Entry 8UH2 (electron microscopy, 3.59 A resolution); this record covers chains G and H of the 6 polymer chains in the assembly.

[Chain G]
Name: Complement C3 beta chain
From: Homo sapiens
UniProt: P01024 (CO3_HUMAN); residues 1-642 here correspond to UniProt positions 23-664 (UniProt number = residue number + 22)
Amino-acid sequence (642 residues; each row starts with the number of its first residue):
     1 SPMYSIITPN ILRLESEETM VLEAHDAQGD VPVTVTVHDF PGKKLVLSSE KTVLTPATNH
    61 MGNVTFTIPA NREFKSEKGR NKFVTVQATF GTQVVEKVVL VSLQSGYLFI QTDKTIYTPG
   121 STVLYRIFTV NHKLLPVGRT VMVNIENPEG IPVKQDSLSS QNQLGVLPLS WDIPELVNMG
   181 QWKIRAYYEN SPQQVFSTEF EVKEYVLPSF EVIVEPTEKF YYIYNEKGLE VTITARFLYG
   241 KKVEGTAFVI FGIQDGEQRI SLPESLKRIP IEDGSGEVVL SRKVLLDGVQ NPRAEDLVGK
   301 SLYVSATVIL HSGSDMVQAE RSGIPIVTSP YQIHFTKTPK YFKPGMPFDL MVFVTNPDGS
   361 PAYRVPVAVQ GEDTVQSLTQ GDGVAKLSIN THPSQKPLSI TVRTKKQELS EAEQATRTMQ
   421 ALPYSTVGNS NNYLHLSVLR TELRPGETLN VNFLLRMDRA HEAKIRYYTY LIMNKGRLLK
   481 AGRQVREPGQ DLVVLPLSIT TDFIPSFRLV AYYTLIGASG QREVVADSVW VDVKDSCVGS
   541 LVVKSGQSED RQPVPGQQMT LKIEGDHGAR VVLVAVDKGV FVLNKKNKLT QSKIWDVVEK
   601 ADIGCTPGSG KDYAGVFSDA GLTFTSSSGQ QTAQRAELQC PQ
Swiss-Prot annotation at these positions:
  - site: Ser519, Gly520 (Microbial infection: Cleavage)
  - modified residue (Phosphoserine): Ser16, Ser48, Ser275, Ser281
  - glycosylation: Asn63 (N-linked (GlcNAc...) asparagine)
Disulfide bonds: Cys605-Cys640
Covalent attachments: N-acetylglucosamine (NAG) linked to Asn63

[Chain H]
Name: Complement C3b alpha' chain
From: Homo sapiens
UniProt: P01024 (CO3_HUMAN); residues 727-1641 here correspond to UniProt positions 749-1663 (UniProt number = residue number + 22)
Amino-acid sequence (915 residues; numbered 727 to 1641; the number before each row is that of its first residue):
   727 SNLDEDIIAE ENIVSRSEFP ESWLWNVEDL KEPPKNGIST KLMNIFLKDS ITTWEILAVS
   787 MSDKKGICVA DPFEVTVMQD FFIDLRLPYS VVRNEQVEIR AVLYNYRQNQ ELKVRVELLH
   847 NPAFCSLATT KRRHQQTVTI PPKSSLSVPY VIVPLKTGLQ EVEVKAAVYH HFISDGVRKS
   907 LKVVPEGIRM NKTVAVRTLD PERLGREGVQ KEDIPPADLS DQVPDTESET RILLQGTPVA
   967 QMTEDAVDAE RLKHLIVTPS GCGEQNMIGM TPTVIAVHYL DETEQWEKFG LEKRQGALEL
  1027 IKKGYTQQLA FRQPSSAFAA FVKRAPSTWL TAYVVKVFSL AVNLIAIDSQ VLCGAVKWLI
  1087 LEKQKPDGVF QEDAPVIHQE MIGGLRNNNE KDMALTAFVL ISLQEAKDIC EEQVNSLPGS
  1147 ITKAGDFLEA NYMNLQRSYT VAIAGYALAQ MGRLKGPLLN KFLTTAKDKN RWEDPGKQLY
  1207 NVEATSYALL ALLQLKDFDF VPPVVRWLNE QRYYGGGYGS TQATFMVFQA LAQYQKDAPD
  1267 HQELNLDVSL QLPSRSSKIT HRIHWESASL LRSEETKENE GFTVTAEGKG QGTLSVVTMY
  1327 HAKAKDQLTC NKFDLKVTIK PAPETEKRPQ DAKNTMILEI CTRYRGDQDA TMSILDISMM
  1387 TGFAPDTDDL KQLANGVDRY ISKYELDKAF SDRNTLIIYL DKVSHSEDDC LAFKVHQYFN
  1447 VELIQPGAVK VYAYYNLEES CTRFYHPEKE DGKLNKLCRD ELCRCAEENC FIQKSDDKVT
  1507 LEERLDKACE PGVDYVYKTR LVKVQLSNDF DEYIMAIEQT IKSGSDEVQV GQQRTFISPI
  1567 KCREALKLEE KKHYLMWGLS SDFWGEKPNL SYIIGKDTWV EHWPEEDECQ DEENQKQCQD
  1627 LGAFTESMVV FGCPN
Disordered / not traced: 727-730, 930-933, 1350-1358
Swiss-Prot annotation at these positions:
  - region: Glu1612 to Phe1637 (Interaction with CFP/properdin)
  - site: Arg932, Glu933 (Cleavage), Arg1281, Ser1282 (Cleavage), Arg1298, Ser1299 (Cleavage), Asn1641 (Coordinates Mg(2+) for interaction with Complement factor B Bb fragment (CFB))
  - modified residue (Phosphoserine): Ser946, Ser1299, Ser1551
  - glycosylation (N-linked (GlcNAc...) asparagine): Asn917, Asn1595
  - cross-link: Cys988 to Gln991 (Isoglutamyl cysteine thioester (Cys-Gln))
Disulfide bonds: Cys851-Cys1491, Cys1079-Cys1136, Cys1336-Cys1467, Cys1367-Cys1436, Cys1484-Cys1489, Cys1496-Cys1568, Cys1515-Cys1639, Cys1615-Cys1624
Covalent attachments: N-acetylglucosamine (NAG) linked to Asn917

[Chain G / chain H interface]
Disulfides between the chains: Cys537(G)-Cys794(H)
Contacting residue pairs - 202 pairs, chain G then chain H:
  Phe40(G) - Arg1020(H)
  Pro41(G) - Asp1007(H)
  Pro41(G) - Arg1020(H)
  Gly42(G) - Arg1020(H)
  Arg80(G) - Glu1010(H)  salt bridge
  Phe83(G) - Glu1013(H)
  Glu96(G) - Gln1021(H)
  Val98(G) - Leu1017(H)  hydrophobic
  Phe109(G) - Ile793(H)  hydrophobic
  Gln111(G) - Val785(H)
  Asp113(G) - Ser748(H)  hydrogen bond
  Asp113(G) - Trp751(H)
  Lys114(G) - Glu747(H)  salt bridge
  Lys114(G) - Ser748(H)
  Thr118(G) - Tyr815(H)
  Pro119(G) - Tyr815(H)  hydrogen bond (backbone-side chain)
  Pro119(G) - Lys908(H)
  Leu124(G) - Trp751(H)
  Arg126(G) - Trp751(H)
  Phe128(G) - Val785(H)  hydrophobic
  Val130(G) - Met787(H)  hydrophobic
  Val130(G) - Ile793(H)  hydrophobic
  Leu134(G) - Gly792(H)
  Leu135(G) - Asp789(H)
  Leu135(G) - Lys790(H)
  Pro136(G) - Met787(H)  hydrophobic
  Pro136(G) - Ser788(H)
  Pro136(G) - Asp789(H)
  Asn147(G) - Arg957(H)
  Ile151(G) - Arg957(H)
  Ile151(G) - Leu959(H)  hydrophobic
  Ile151(G) - Leu1297(H)  hydrophobic
  Ile151(G) - Ser1299(H)
  Pro152(G) - Ser1299(H)
  Leu164(G) - Met787(H)
  Leu164(G) - Asp789(H)
  Gly165(G) - Met787(H)
  Val166(G) - Met787(H)  hydrophobic
  Leu176(G) - His1327(H)
  Val177(G) - Arg915(H)
  Asn178(G) - Met1325(H)
  Met179(G) - Arg915(H)
  Glu204(G) - Tyr815(H)
  Tyr205(G) - Glu747(H)  hydrogen bond
  Tyr205(G) - Tyr815(H)
  Val206(G) - Arg812(H)
  Val206(G) - Leu813(H)
  Leu207(G) - Arg812(H)  hydrogen bond (backbone-side chain)
  Phe237(G) - Tyr830(H)
  Phe237(G) - Tyr832(H)
  Leu238(G) - Thr778(H)
  Leu238(G) - Thr779(H)
  Tyr239(G) - Thr779(H)
  Tyr239(G) - Val803(H)
  Tyr239(G) - Met804(H)  hydrophobic
  Tyr239(G) - Phe808(H)
  Tyr239(G) - Tyr832(H)  hydrogen bond
  Lys241(G) - Met804(H)
  Lys241(G) - Tyr832(H)
  Thr246(G) - Tyr1425(H)  hydrogen bond
  Phe248(G) - Met1378(H)  hydrophobic
  Phe248(G) - Ile1380(H)  hydrophobic
  Phe248(G) - Tyr1425(H)  hydrophobic
  Phe248(G) - Tyr1460(H)  hydrophobic
  Ile250(G) - Tyr1460(H)
  Leu266(G) - Thr1377(H)
  Leu266(G) - Met1378(H)  hydrophobic
  Leu266(G) - Tyr1460(H)
  Arg268(G) - Met1378(H)
  Arg268(G) - Tyr1406(H)
  Arg268(G) - Asp1427(H)  salt bridge
  Pro270(G) - Tyr1406(H)
  Ile309(G) - Tyr1425(H)
  Ile309(G) - Tyr1458(H)
  Leu310(G) - Ile1423(H)
  His311(G) - Ser1408(H)  hydrogen bond
  His311(G) - Tyr1410(H)
  His311(G) - Ile1423(H)
  Ser312(G) - Val828(H)
  Ser312(G) - Ser873(H)
  Gly313(G) - Asp1382(H)
  Gly313(G) - Ile1423(H)
  Ser314(G) - Arg826(H)
  Ser314(G) - Val828(H)
  Asp315(G) - Arg812(H)  salt bridge
  Met316(G) - Leu1463(H)  hydrophobic
  Cys537(G) - Ile793(H)
  Cys537(G) - Cys794(H)  disulfide
  Val538(G) - Lys791(H)
  Gly539(G) - Lys791(H)
  Gly539(G) - Cys794(H)  hydrogen bond (backbone-side chain)
  Ser540(G) - Ile764(H)
  Ser540(G) - Cys794(H)
  Leu541(G) - Ala784(H)
  Leu541(G) - Ser786(H)
  Leu541(G) - Ala796(H)  hydrophobic
  Val543(G) - Ala784(H)  hydrophobic
  Val543(G) - Phe799(H)
  Ser545(G) - Phe799(H)
  Arg551(G) - Asp806(H)  salt bridge
  Gln552(G) - Thr802(H)  hydrogen bond
  Gln552(G) - Met804(H)
  Pro553(G) - Leu773(H)  hydrophobic
  Pro553(G) - Thr802(H)
  Pro553(G) - Met804(H)
  Val554(G) - Val803(H)
  Val554(G) - Gln805(H)
  Pro555(G) - Lys774(H)
  Pro555(G) - Asp775(H)
  Pro555(G) - Ile777(H)  hydrophobic
  Pro555(G) - Val803(H)
  Gly556(G) - Leu773(H)
  Gln557(G) - Leu773(H)  hydrogen bond (backbone-backbone)
  Gln558(G) - Ile771(H)
  Gln558(G) - Phe772(H)
  Met559(G) - Met769(H)
  Met559(G) - Asn770(H)
  Met559(G) - Ile771(H)  hydrogen bond (backbone-backbone)
  Met559(G) - Val801(H)  hydrophobic
  Thr560(G) - Met769(H)
  Thr560(G) - Asn770(H)
  Leu561(G) - Lys767(H)
  Leu561(G) - Leu768(H)
  Leu561(G) - Met769(H)  hydrogen bond (backbone-backbone)
  Leu561(G) - Ile771(H)  hydrophobic
  Leu561(G) - Ile782(H)  hydrophobic
  Leu561(G) - Phe799(H)  hydrophobic
  Lys562(G) - Thr766(H)
  Lys562(G) - Lys767(H)
  Lys562(G) - Leu768(H)
  Ile563(G) - Ser765(H)
  Ile563(G) - Thr766(H)
  Ile563(G) - Lys767(H)  hydrogen bond (backbone-backbone)
  Glu564(G) - Ile764(H)
  Glu564(G) - Ser765(H)
  Glu564(G) - Thr766(H)
  Gly565(G) - Leu756(H)
  Gly565(G) - Ile764(H)
  Gly565(G) - Ser765(H)  hydrogen bond (backbone-backbone)
  Asp566(G) - Leu756(H)
  Asp566(G) - Gly763(H)
  Asp566(G) - Ile764(H)
  Asp566(G) - Lys791(H)
  His567(G) - Leu756(H)
  His567(G) - Glu758(H)  hydrogen bond (side chain-backbone)
  His567(G) - Pro760(H)
  His567(G) - Ser765(H)
  Gly568(G) - Leu756(H)  hydrogen bond (backbone-backbone)
  Gly568(G) - Lys757(H)  hydrogen bond (backbone-side chain)
  Ala569(G) - Asp755(H)
  Ala569(G) - Leu756(H)  hydrogen bond (backbone-backbone)
  Ala569(G) - Ser788(H)
  Arg570(G) - Val753(H)
  Arg570(G) - Glu754(H)
  Arg570(G) - Asp755(H)  salt bridge
  Arg570(G) - Val785(H)
  Arg570(G) - Ser786(H)
  Arg570(G) - Met787(H)  hydrogen bond (backbone-backbone)
  Val571(G) - Val753(H)
  Val571(G) - Glu754(H)  hydrogen bond (backbone-backbone)
  Val571(G) - Val785(H)
  Val571(G) - Ser786(H)
  Val572(G) - Asn752(H)
  Val572(G) - Val753(H)  hydrophobic
  Val572(G) - Leu783(H)
  Val572(G) - Ala784(H)
  Val572(G) - Val785(H)  hydrogen bond (backbone-backbone)
  Leu573(G) - Leu750(H)
  Leu573(G) - Trp751(H)
  Leu573(G) - Asn752(H)  hydrogen bond (backbone-backbone)
  Leu573(G) - Glu754(H)
  Leu573(G) - Met769(H)  hydrophobic
  Leu573(G) - Ile782(H)  hydrophobic
  Leu573(G) - Leu783(H)
  Leu573(G) - Ala784(H)  hydrophobic
  Val574(G) - Leu750(H)
  Val574(G) - Trp751(H)  hydrophobic
  Val574(G) - Glu781(H)
  Val574(G) - Ile782(H)
  Val574(G) - Leu783(H)  hydrogen bond (backbone-backbone)
  Ala575(G) - Ser748(H)
  Ala575(G) - Trp749(H)  hydrogen bond (backbone-backbone)
  Ala575(G) - Leu750(H)  hydrophobic
  Ala575(G) - Glu781(H)
  Ala575(G) - Ile782(H)  hydrophobic
  Val576(G) - Glu747(H)
  Val576(G) - Ser748(H)
  Val576(G) - Trp780(H)
  Val576(G) - Glu781(H)  hydrogen bond (backbone-backbone)
  Asp577(G) - Glu747(H)  hydrogen bond (backbone-backbone)
  Asp577(G) - Thr778(H)  hydrogen bond
  Asp577(G) - Trp780(H)
  Lys578(G) - Thr779(H)
  Lys578(G) - Glu800(H)
  Lys588(G) - Glu781(H)  salt bridge
  Leu589(G) - Leu783(H)
  Gln591(G) - Ile793(H)
  Gln591(G) - Cys794(H)
  Gln591(G) - Val795(H)  hydrogen bond (side chain-backbone)
  Ile594(G) - Ile793(H)  hydrophobic
  Ile594(G) - Val795(H)  hydrophobic
  Gln634(G) - Leu1017(H)
Interface residues without a listed pair, chain G (103 interface residues in all): Glu77, Asn81, Ile116, Tyr125, Val153, Gln318, Val542, Lys544, Phe581, Thr590, Ala636
Interface residues without a listed pair, chain H (98 interface residues in all): Arg742, Ser776, Pro798, Trp1012, Glu1301, Glu1411, Thr1421, Tyr1461

[In short]
The interface between chain G and chain H involves 103 residues on one side and 98 on the other, with 1
disulfide bond, 28 hydrogen bonds and 7 salt bridges. Among the polar pairs are Arg80(G)-Glu1010(H),
Lys114(G)-Glu747(H) and Arg268(G)-Asp1427(H). Covalently linked N-acetylglucosamine: at Asn63(G).
Here chain G is Complement C3 beta chain and chain H is Complement C3b alpha' chain, both from Homo sapiens.
Entry 8UH2 (Complex of C3b with the inhibitor albicin) was determined by electron microscopy (same publication
as 8UIN).
